Entry 5JKV (X-ray diffraction, 2.75 A resolution); this record covers chain A.

# Chain A
Name: Aromatase
Source organism: Homo sapiens
Notes: EC 1.14.14.14
UniProt: P11511 (CP19A_HUMAN); residues 1-503 here = UniProt positions 1-503
Chain sequence (503 residues; each row starts with the number of its first residue):
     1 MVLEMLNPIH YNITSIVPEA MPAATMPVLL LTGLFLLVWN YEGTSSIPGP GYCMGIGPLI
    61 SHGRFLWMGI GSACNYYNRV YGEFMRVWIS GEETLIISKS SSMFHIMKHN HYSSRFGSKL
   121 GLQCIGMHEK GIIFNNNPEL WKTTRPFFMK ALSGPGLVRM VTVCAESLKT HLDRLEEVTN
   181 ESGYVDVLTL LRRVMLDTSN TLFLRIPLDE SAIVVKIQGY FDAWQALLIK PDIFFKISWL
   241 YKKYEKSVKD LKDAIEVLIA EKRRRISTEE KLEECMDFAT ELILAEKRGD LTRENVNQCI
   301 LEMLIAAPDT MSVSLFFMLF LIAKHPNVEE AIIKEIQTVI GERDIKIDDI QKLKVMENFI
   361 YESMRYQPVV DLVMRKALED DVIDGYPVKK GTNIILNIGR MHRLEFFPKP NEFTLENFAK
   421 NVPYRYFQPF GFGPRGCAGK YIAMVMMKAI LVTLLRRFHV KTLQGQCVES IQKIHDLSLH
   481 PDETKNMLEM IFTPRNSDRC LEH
Not modelled in the structure: 1-44, 497-503
Bound ions: heme Fe near Cys437 (its only coordinating residue here)
Small-molecule neighbours:
  - 4-androstene-3-17-dione (ASD): Arg115, Ile133, Phe134, Phe221, Trp224, Ile305, Ala306, Asp309, Thr310, Val370, Leu372, Val373, Met374, Leu477
  - heme (HEM): Met107, Arg115, Ile132, Ile133, Trp141, Arg145, Phe148, Leu152, Met303, Ala306, Ala307, Thr310, Met311, Ser314, Met364, Val370, Val373, Arg375, Pro429, Phe430, Gly431, Phe432, Arg435, Gly436, Cys437, Ala438, Gly439, Ala443, Met446, Met447
Swiss-Prot annotation at these positions:
  - binding site (substrate): Asp309, Met374
  - binding site (heme): Cys437
  - natural variant: Arg192 (R192H: In AROD), Arg264 (R264C: 1.6 fold decrease in affinity for androstenedione substrate; R264H: 2.5 fold decrease in affinity for androstenedione substrate), Ser314 (S314P: Found in deaf patients; uncertain significance), Arg365 (R365Q: In AROD), Arg375 (R375C: In AROD; R375L), Arg435 (R435C: In AROD), Cys437 (C437Y: In AROD)
What the authors report for this chain:
  - binding site for 4-androstene-3-17-dione: Ile133, Phe134, Phe221, Trp224, Val370, Met374
  - binding site for pentaethylene glycol: Gly433, Lys440
  - mutagenesis - K440Q: abolished catalytic activity (citing earlier work)
  - binding site for heme: Arg435
  - heme coordination: Cys437
  - contacts within the chain: Phe430-Cys437 (backbone contact), Gly431-Lys440 (hydrogen bond)
  - binding site for phosphate ion: His475
  - post-translational modification sites: Tyr361 (citing earlier work)

# Overview
Chain A binds heme and 4-androstene-3-17-dione. Curated annotation (UniProt) lists substrate-binding residues
Asp309 and Met374 and heme-binding residue Cys437. From the paper: a binding site for 4-androstene-3-17-dione
at Ile133, Phe134 and Phe221 among others; K440Q abolishes catalytic activity.
Chain A is Aromatase (Homo sapiens); the structure, Human placental aromatase cytochrome P450 (CYP19A1) at
2.75 angstrom with bound polyethylene glycol, was determined by X-ray diffraction, deposited together with
5JKW, 5JL6, 5JL7 and 5JL9.
